PDB entry 4Y7J | X-ray diffraction, 4.10 A resolution (low resolution: residue-level contacts below are approximate; hydrogen-bond / salt-bridge calls are withheld) | chains D and E of the 5 polymer chains in the assembly

== Chain D (and E) ==
Molecule: Large conductance mechanosensitive channel protein, Riboflavin synthase
Organism: Methanosarcina acetivorans C2A
Notes: chain E of this document is another copy of the same molecule, construct and numbering; everything in this record applies to it too
UniProt: chimeric construct of Q8TNK0, Q58584: residues 1-101 from Q8TNK0 (Q8TNK0_METAC) positions 1-101 (same numbers); residues 102-257 from Q58584 positions 1-156 (UniProt number = residue number - 101)
Amino-acid sequence (277 residues; each row starts with the number of its first residue; numbers below 1 keep their minus sign (Met-19 is residue -19)):
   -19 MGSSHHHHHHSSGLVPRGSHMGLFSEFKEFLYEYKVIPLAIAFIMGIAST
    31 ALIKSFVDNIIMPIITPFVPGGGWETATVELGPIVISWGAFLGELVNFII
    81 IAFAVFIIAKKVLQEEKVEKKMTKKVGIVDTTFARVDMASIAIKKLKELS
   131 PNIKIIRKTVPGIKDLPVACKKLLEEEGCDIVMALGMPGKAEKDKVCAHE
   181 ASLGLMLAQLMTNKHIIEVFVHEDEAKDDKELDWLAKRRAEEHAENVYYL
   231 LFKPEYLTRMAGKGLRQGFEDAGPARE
Not modelled in the structure: -19 to 3, 50-54, 244-257 (chain E: -19 to 3, 54-55, 58-60, 64-66, 243-257)
Sequence notes: expression tag (-19 to 0)
Reported in the primary citation:
  - binding site for nonyl beta-D-glucopyranoside: Phe23
  - contacts within the chain: Phe23-Gly26, Ile24-Gly26
  - mutagenesis - F23H, G26H: decreased growth
  - mutagenesis - G51DEL/G52DEL/G53DEL/W54DEL/E55DEL/T56DEL: abolished growth in response to osmotic downshock
  - mutagenesis - G51A/G52A/G53A/W54A/E55A/T56A: increased growth in response to osmotic downshock

== Interface between chain D and chain E ==
Residue-residue contacts (60; chain D residue first):
  Met25(D) with Val16(E)
  Ser29(D) with Val16(E); Ala20(E)
  Thr30(D) with Ala20(E); Phe23(E); Ile24(E)
  Ile33(D) with Ile24(E)
  Lys34(D) with Ile24(E)
  Ile64(D) with Ile44(E)
  Ser67(D) with Asn39(E); Pro43(E)
  Trp68(D) with Ile44(E)
  Ala70(D) with Asn39(E)
  Phe71(D) with Phe36(E); Asn39(E); Ile40(E)
  Glu74(D) with Ser35(E); Asn39(E)
  Phe78(D) with Ala31(E); Leu32(E); Ser35(E)
  Val85(D) with Ala28(E)
  Val92(D) with Ile17(E); Ile21(E)
  Glu96(D) with Ile17(E)
  Glu99(D) with Tyr12(E)
  His179(D) with Val176(E); His179(E)
  Leu183(D) with Glu180(E)
  Met186(D) with Lys144(E); Glu180(E); Gly184(E)
  Gln189(D) with Lys144(E); Asp145(E); Val148(E)
  Leu190(D) with Val148(E); Lys151(E); Gly184(E); Ala188(E); Met191(E)
  Thr192(D) with Val148(E)
  Asn193(D) with Val148(E); Lys151(E); Lys152(E); Glu155(E)
  Lys194(D) with Val148(E)
  His195(D) with Asp145(E); Val148(E); Ala149(E)
  Glu198(D) with Lys144(E)
  Leu230(D) with Thr139(E); Pro141(E)
  Leu237(D) with Thr112(E)
  Thr238(D) with Thr139(E)
  Met240(D) with Thr112(E)
  Ala241(D) with Asp110(E); Asp117(E); Arg137(E)
  Lys243(D) with Ala114(E); Arg115(E)
Also at the interface, not in a pair above, chain D (39 interface residues in all): Phe23, Leu75, Ala82, Ile196, Ile197, Asn226, Gly242
Also at the interface, not in a pair above, chain E (46 interface residues in all): Leu19, Pro47, Thr111, Val116, Val140, Pro147, Glu156, Ala181, Leu187

== Overview ==
39 residues of chain D and 46 residues of chain E are in contact. The paper reports a binding site for nonyl
beta-D-glucopyranoside at Phe23(D); F23H and G26H of chain D reduce growth; 4 substitutions were tested in
all.
Chain D and chain E are both Large conductance mechanosensitive channel protein, Riboflavin synthase
(Methanosarcina acetivorans C2A); the structure, Structure of an archaeal mechanosensitive channel in expanded
state, was determined by X-ray diffraction (same publication as 4Y7K).
